Entry 6AHR (electron microscopy, 3.92 A resolution); this record covers chains A and K of the 12 polymer chains in the assembly.

[Chain A]
Molecule: H1 RNA
Source organism: Homo sapiens
Sequence (341 nucleotides; row label = number of the first residue in the row):
     1 AUAGGGCGGA GGGAAGCUCA UCAGUGGGGC CACGAGCUGA GUGCGUCCUG UCACUCCACU
    61 CCCAUGUCCC UUGGGAAGGU CUGAGACUAG GGCCAGAGGC GGCCCUAACA GGGCUCUCCC
   121 UGAGCUUCGG GGAGGUGAGU UCCCAGAGAA CGGGGCUCCG CGCGAGGUCA GACUGGGCAG
   181 GAGAUGCCGU GGACCCCGCC CUUCGGGGAG GGGCCCGGCG GAUGCCUCCU UUGCCGGAGC
   241 UUGGAACAGA CUCACGGCCA GCGAAGUGAG UUCAAUGGCU GAGGUGAGGU ACCCCGCAGG
   301 GGACCUCAUA ACCCAAUUCA GACUACUCUC CUCCGCCCAU U

[Chain K]
Protein: Ribonuclease P protein subunit p21
Source organism: Homo sapiens
Notes: EC 3.1.26.5
Reference sequence: Q9H633 (RPP21_HUMAN); numbering as in UniProt (aligned over 1-154)
Amino-acid sequence (154 residues; each row starts with the number of its first residue):
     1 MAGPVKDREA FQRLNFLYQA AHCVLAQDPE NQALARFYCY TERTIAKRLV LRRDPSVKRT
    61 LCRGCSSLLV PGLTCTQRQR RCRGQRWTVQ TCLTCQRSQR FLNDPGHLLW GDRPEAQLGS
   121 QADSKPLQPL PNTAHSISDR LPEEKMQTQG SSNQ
Disordered / not traced: 1-3, 125-154
Ion coordination: Zn2+: Cys-62, Cys-92
Swiss-Prot annotation at these positions:
  - binding site (Zn(2+)): Cys-62, Cys-65, Cys-92, Cys-95
  - modified residue: Ala-2 (N-acetylalanine)

[Interface between chain A and chain K]
Residue-residue contacts (48; chain A residue first):
  U121(A) / Tyr-40(K)  hydrogen bond to the phosphate
  C143(A) / Arg-52(K)  hydrogen bond to the base
  C144(A) / Arg-52(K)  hydrogen bond to the base
  G146(A) / Arg-113(K)  salt bridge to the phosphate
  A147(A) / Arg-113(K)  salt bridge to the phosphate
  C156(A) / His-107(K)  sugar contact
  U157(A) / Gln-85(K)  hydrogen bond to the sugar
  U157(A) / His-107(K)  sugar contact
  G180(A) / Arg-81(K)  sugar contact
  A182(A) / Arg-81(K)  hydrogen bond to the sugar
  A182(A) / Arg-86(K)  hydrogen bond to the sugar
  A182(A) / Pro-105(K)  base contact
  G183(A) / Arg-80(K)  phosphate contact
  G183(A) / Arg-81(K)  salt bridge to the phosphate
  G183(A) / Arg-86(K)  salt bridge to the phosphate
  A184(A) / Arg-81(K)  phosphate contact
  C215(A) / Cys-82(K)  phosphate contact
  C215(A) / Arg-83(K)  sugar contact
  C215(A) / Arg-100(K)  sugar contact
  C216(A) / Cys-82(K)  hydrogen bond to the phosphate
  C216(A) / Trp-87(K)  phosphate contact
  C216(A) / Arg-100(K)  sugar contact
  G217(A) / Arg-80(K)  salt bridge to the phosphate
  G217(A) / Val-89(K)  phosphate contact
  G217(A) / Thr-91(K)  hydrogen bond to the phosphate
  G217(A) / Ser-98(K)  sugar contact
  G218(A) / Thr-76(K)  phosphate contact
  G218(A) / Arg-80(K)  salt bridge to the phosphate
  G218(A) / Thr-91(K)  hydrogen bond to the phosphate
  C219(A) / Arg-78(K)  salt bridge to the phosphate
  G220(A) / Arg-78(K)  salt bridge to the phosphate
  A238(A) / Arg-83(K)  hydrogen bond to the sugar
  G239(A) / Trp-87(K)  sugar contact
  C240(A) / Leu-102(K)  sugar contact
  C240(A) / Trp-110(K)  sugar contact
  U241(A) / Arg-59(K)  hydrogen bond to the base
  U241(A) / Phe-101(K)  sugar contact
  U241(A) / Leu-102(K)  base contact
  U241(A) / Trp-110(K)  base contact
  U242(A) / Arg-59(K)  phosphate contact
  U242(A) / Phe-101(K)  phosphate contact
  G243(A) / Arg-53(K)  phosphate contact
  G243(A) / Pro-55(K)  phosphate contact
  G243(A) / Lys-58(K)  salt bridge to the phosphate
  G244(A) / Val-50(K)  sugar contact
  G244(A) / Leu-51(K)  phosphate contact
  G244(A) / Arg-53(K)  salt bridge to the phosphate
  A245(A) / Arg-63(K)  salt bridge to the phosphate
Also at the interface, not in a pair above, chain A (27 interface residues in all): G181, C214
Also at the interface, not in a pair above, chain K (31 interface residues in all): Asp-54, Gln-79, Asp-104

[Overview]
27 residues of chain A and 31 residues of chain K are in contact; the contacts include 11 hydrogen bonds and
11 salt bridges. Polar contacts include C143(A)/Arg-52(K), C144(A)/Arg-52(K) and U241(A)/Arg-59(K). Cys-62(K)
and Cys-92(K) coordinate Zn2+. UniProt lists 4 Zn2+-binding residues on chain K.
Here chain A is H1 RNA and chain K is Ribonuclease P protein subunit p21, both from Homo sapiens. Entry 6AHR
(Cryo-EM structure of human Ribonuclease P) was determined by electron microscopy (same publication as 6AHU
and 6AHV).
